Entry 8H5C (X-ray diffraction, 2.90 A resolution); this record covers chains A and B.

[Chain A]
Protein: Processed angiotensin-converting enzyme 2
Source organism: Homo sapiens
UniProtKB: Q9BYF1 (ACE2_HUMAN); residue numbers follow UniProt; this construct covers 19-614
Sequence (596 residues; numbered 19 to 614; the number before each row is that of its first residue):
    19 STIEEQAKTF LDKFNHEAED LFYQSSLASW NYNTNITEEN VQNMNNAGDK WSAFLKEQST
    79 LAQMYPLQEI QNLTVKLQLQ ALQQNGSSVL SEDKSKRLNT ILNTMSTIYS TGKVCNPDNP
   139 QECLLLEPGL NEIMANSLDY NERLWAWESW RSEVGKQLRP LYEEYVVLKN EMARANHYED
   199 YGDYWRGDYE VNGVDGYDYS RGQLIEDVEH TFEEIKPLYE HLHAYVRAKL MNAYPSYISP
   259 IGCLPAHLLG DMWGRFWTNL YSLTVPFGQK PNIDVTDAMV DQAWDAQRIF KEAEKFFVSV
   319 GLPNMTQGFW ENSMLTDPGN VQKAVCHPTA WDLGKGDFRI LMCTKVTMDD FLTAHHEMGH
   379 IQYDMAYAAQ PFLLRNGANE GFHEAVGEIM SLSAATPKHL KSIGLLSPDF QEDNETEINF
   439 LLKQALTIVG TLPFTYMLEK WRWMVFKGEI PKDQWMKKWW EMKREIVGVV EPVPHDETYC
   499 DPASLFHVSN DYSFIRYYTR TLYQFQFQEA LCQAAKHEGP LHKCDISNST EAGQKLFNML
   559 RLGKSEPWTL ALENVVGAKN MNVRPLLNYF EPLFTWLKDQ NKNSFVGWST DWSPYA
Disulfides: Cys-133/Cys-141, Cys-344/Cys-361, Cys-530/Cys-542
Glycans and other covalent adducts: N-acetylglucosamine (NAG) linked to Asn-53, Asn-90, Asn-322, Asn-432; glycan linked to Asn-103
Ion coordination: Zn2+: His-374, His-378, Glu-402
Curated features (UniProtKB/Swiss-Prot):
  - region (Interaction with SARS-CoV spike glycoprotein): Asp-30 to Tyr-41, Met-82 to Pro-84, Lys-353 to Arg-357
  - active site: Glu-375 (Proton acceptor), His-505 (Proton donor)
  - binding site (chloride): Arg-169, Trp-477, Lys-481
  - binding site (substrate): Arg-273, His-345, Pro-346, Tyr-515
  - binding site (Zn(2+)): His-374, His-378, Glu-402
  - glycosylation (N-linked (GlcNAc...) asparagine): Asn-53, Asn-90, Asn-103, Asn-322, Asn-432, Asn-546
  - mutagenesis: Ser-19 (S19P: Increases slightly the interaction with RBD domain of SARS-CoV-2 spike protein), Gln-24 to Lys-26 (Slightly inhibits interaction with SARS-CoV spike glycoprotein), Gln-24 (Q24T: Increases slightly the interaction with RBD domain of SARS-CoV-2 spike protein), Ala-25 (A25V: Increases slightly the interaction with RBD domain of SARS-CoV-2 spike protein), Thr-27 (T27Y: Increases slightly the interaction with RBD domain of SARS-CoV-2 spike protein. In sACE2.v2.2; increases interaction with RBD domain of SARS-CoV-2 spike protein ...), Leu-29 (L29F: Increases slightly the interaction with RBD domain of SARS-CoV-2 spike protein), Lys-31 (K31D: Abolishes interaction with SARS-CoV spike glycoprotein; K31Y: Increases slightly the interaction with RBD domain of SARS-CoV-2 spike protein), Asn-33 (N33D: Increases slightly the interaction with RBD domain of SARS-CoV-2 spike protein), His-34 (H34A: Increases slightly the interaction with RBD domain of SARS-CoV-2 spike protein), Glu-37 (E37A: No effect on interaction with SARS-CoV spike glycoprotein), Asp-38 (D38A: No effect on interaction with SARS-CoV spike glycoprotein), Leu-39 (L39R: Increases slightly the interaction with RBD domain of SARS-CoV-2 spike protein), 48 further mutagenesis entries in UniProt

[Chain B]
Protein: Spike protein S1
Source organism: Severe acute respiratory syndrome coronavirus 2
UniProtKB: P0DTC2 (SPIKE_SARS2); residues 333-527 here = UniProt positions 333-527
Sequence (195 residues; numbered 333 to 527; the number before each row is that of its first residue):
   333 TNLCPFHEVF NATRFASVYA WNRKRISNCV ADYSVLYNFA PFFAFKCYGV SPTKLNDLCF
   393 TNVYADSFVI RGNEVSQIAP GQTGNIADYN YKLPDDFTGC VIAWNSNKLD SKVSGNYNYL
   453 YRLFRKSKLK PFERDISTEI YQAGNKPCNG VAGFNCYFPL QSYGFRPTYG VGHQPYRVVV
   513 LSFELLHAPA TVCGP
Sequence notes: conflict His-339 (Gly in P0DTC2), Phe-371 (Ser in P0DTC2), Lys-460 (Asn in P0DTC2); variant Pro-373 (Ser in P0DTC2), Phe-375 (Ser in P0DTC2), Ala-376 (Thr in P0DTC2), Asn-405 (Asp in P0DTC2), Ser-408 (Arg in P0DTC2), Asn-417 (Lys in P0DTC2), Lys-440 (Asn in P0DTC2), Ser-446 (Gly in P0DTC2), Asn-477 (Ser in P0DTC2), Lys-478 (Thr in P0DTC2), Ala-484 (Glu in P0DTC2), Arg-498 (Gln in P0DTC2), Tyr-501 (Asn in P0DTC2), His-505 (Tyr in P0DTC2)
Disulfides: Cys-336/Cys-361, Cys-379/Cys-432, Cys-391/Cys-525, Cys-480/Cys-488
Curated features (UniProtKB/Swiss-Prot):
  - region: Asn-448 to Phe-456 (Immunodominant HLA epitope recognized by the CD8+)
  - glycosylation: Asn-343 (N-linked (GlcNAc...) (complex) asparagine)
  - natural variant: His-339 (G339H: In strain: Omicron/BA.2.75, Omicron/XBB.1.5 and 1 more; this construct carries the variant), Arg-346 (R346K: In strain: Mu/B.1.621; R346T: In strain: Omicron/BQ.1.1, Omicron/XBB.1.5 and 1 more), Leu-368 (L368I: In strain: Omicron/XBB.1.5, Omicron/EG.5.1), Phe-371 (S371F: In strain: Omicron/BA.2, Omicron/BA.2.12.1 and 6 more; this construct carries the variant), Pro-373 (S373P: In strain: Omicron/BA.1, Omicron/BA.2 and 7 more; this construct carries the variant), Phe-375 (S375F: In strain: Omicron/BA.1, Omicron/BA.2 and 7 more; this construct carries the variant), Ala-376 (T376A: In strain: Omicron/BA.2, Omicron/BA.2.12.1 and 5 more; this construct carries the variant), Asn-405 (D405N: In strain: Omicron/BA.2, Omicron/BA.2.12.1 and 6 more; this construct carries the variant), Ser-408 (R408S: In strain: Omicron/BA.2, Omicron/BA.2.12.1 and 6 more; this construct carries the variant), Asn-417 (K417N: In strain: Beta/B.1.351, Omicron/BA.1 and 8 more; this construct carries the variant), Lys-440 (N440K: In strain: Omicron/BA.1, Omicron/BA.2 and 7 more; this construct carries the variant), Lys-444 (K444T: In strain: Omicron/BQ.1.1), 16 further natural variant entries in UniProt
  - mutagenesis: Asn-343 (N343Q: Reduced viral infectivity), Leu-452 (L452R: Increased resistance to neutralizing antibodies. Decreases HLA binding to NF9 epitope. Increased binding affinity to human ACE2), Tyr-453 (Y453F: Decreased HLA binding to NF9 epitope. Increased binding affinity to human ACE2), Ala-475 (A475V: Increased resistance to neutralizing antibodies), Val-483 (V483A: Increased resistance to neutralizing antibodies), Phe-490 (F490L: Increased resistance to neutralizing antibodies and human covalescent sera neutralization), Gln-493 (Q493N: Reduced host ACE2-binding affinity in vitro; Q493Y: Reduced host ACE2-binding affinity in vitro), His-519 (H519P: Increased resistance to human covalescent sera neutralization)
What the authors report for this chain:
  - mutagenesis - L452Q: decreased binding to Processed angiotensin-converting enzyme 2 (chain A)

[Chain A / chain B interface]
Contacting residue pairs (32; chain A residue first):
  Ser-19(A) / Ala-475(B)  hydrogen bond (side chain-backbone)
  Ser-19(A) / Asn-477(B)  hydrogen bond (backbone-side chain)
  Gln-24(A) / Ala-475(B)
  Gln-24(A) / Gly-476(B)
  Gln-24(A) / Asn-477(B)
  Gln-24(A) / Asn-487(B)
  Thr-27(A) / Phe-456(B)
  Phe-28(A) / Tyr-489(B)
  Asp-30(A) / Phe-456(B)
  Lys-31(A) / Gln-493(B)
  His-34(A) / Tyr-453(B)  hydrogen bond
  His-34(A) / Leu-455(B)
  Asp-38(A) / Tyr-449(B)  hydrogen bond
  Asp-38(A) / Arg-498(B)  salt bridge
  Asp-38(A) / Tyr-501(B)
  Tyr-41(A) / Arg-498(B)
  Tyr-41(A) / Thr-500(B)  hydrogen bond
  Tyr-41(A) / Tyr-501(B)
  Gln-42(A) / Tyr-449(B)
  Gln-42(A) / Arg-498(B)
  Met-82(A) / Phe-486(B)  hydrophobic
  Tyr-83(A) / Phe-486(B)
  Tyr-83(A) / Asn-487(B)  hydrogen bond
  Tyr-83(A) / Tyr-489(B)
  Asn-330(A) / Thr-500(B)
  Lys-353(A) / Tyr-501(B)
  Lys-353(A) / Gly-502(B)  hydrogen bond (backbone-backbone)
  Lys-353(A) / His-505(B)
  Gly-354(A) / Gly-502(B)
  Gly-354(A) / His-505(B)
  Asp-355(A) / Thr-500(B)
  Arg-357(A) / Thr-500(B)
Other interface residues (no listed pair), chain A (20 interface residues in all): Glu-37, Leu-45, Leu-79
Other interface residues (no listed pair), chain B (18 interface residues in all): Asn-417, Tyr-473
Interface features reported in the paper:
  - specific contacts: Ala-475(B)/Ser-19(A) (hydrogen bond), Asn-477(B)/Ser-19(A) (hydrogen bond), Gln-493(B)/Lys-31(A), Tyr-501(B)/Tyr-41(A) (pi stacking)
  - interface residues, chain B: Tyr-449(B), Arg-498(B), Thr-500(B), Gly-502(B)

[Overview]
20 residues of chain A and 18 residues of chain B are in contact, with 7 hydrogen bonds and 1 salt bridge.
Polar contacts include Asp-38(A)/Arg-498(B), Ser-19(A)/Ala-475(B) and Ser-19(A)/Asn-477(B). The paper
describes hydrogen bonds between Ala-475(B) and Ser-19(A) and Asn-477(B) and Ser-19(A); a contact between
Gln-493(B) and Lys-31(A); pi stacking between Tyr-501(B) and Tyr-41(A). The paper reports that L452Q of chain
B reduces binding to Processed angiotensin-converting enzyme 2 (chain A); interface residues Tyr-449(B),
Arg-498(B) and Thr-500(B) among others.
Here chain A is Processed angiotensin-converting enzyme 2 (Homo sapiens) and chain B is Spike protein S1
(Severe acute respiratory syndrome coronavirus 2). Entry 8H5C (Structure of SARS-CoV-2 Omicron BA.2.75 RBD in
complex with human ACE2) was determined by X-ray diffraction (same publication as 7YHW, 7YJ3, 7YV8, 7YVU, 8GRY
and 8H06).
